6NIW - chains A and B; structure by X-ray diffraction, 1.55 A resolution.

== Chain A (and B) ==
Protein: Protease-sensitive outer capsid protein
From: Human rotavirus A
Notes: fragment: VP8* domain, residues 48-206; chain B of this document is another copy of the same molecule, construct and numbering; everything in this record applies to it too
UniProtKB: D2DXN5 (D2DXN5_9REOV); residues 1-159 here correspond to UniProt positions 48-206 (UniProt number = residue number + 47)
Sequence (159 residues; each row starts with the number of its first residue):
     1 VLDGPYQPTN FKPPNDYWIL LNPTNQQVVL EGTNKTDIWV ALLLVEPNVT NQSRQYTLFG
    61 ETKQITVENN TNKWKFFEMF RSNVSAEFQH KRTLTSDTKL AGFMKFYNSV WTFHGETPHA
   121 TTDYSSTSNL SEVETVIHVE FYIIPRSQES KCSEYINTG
Not modelled in the structure: 1 (chain B: fully traced)

== How chain A and chain B interact ==
Pairs across the interface - 14 pairs, chain A then chain B:
  Thr-66(A) / Gln-89(B)
  Glu-68(A) / Lys-91(B)  salt bridge
  Glu-68(A) / Tyr-124(B)
  Asn-70(A) / Asp-123(B)  hydrogen bond
  Asn-70(A) / Tyr-124(B)  hydrogen bond (side chain-backbone)
  Ser-82(A) / Asn-51(B)
  His-90(A) / His-90(B)  hydrogen bond (backbone-side chain)
  His-90(A) / Lys-91(B)
  Lys-91(A) / Glu-68(B)  salt bridge
  Lys-91(A) / His-90(B)
  His-119(A) / His-119(B)
  Asp-123(A) / Asn-70(B)  hydrogen bond
  Tyr-124(A) / Glu-68(B)
  Tyr-124(A) / Asn-70(B)  hydrogen bond (backbone-side chain)
Other interface residues (no listed pair), chain A (17 interface residues in all): Asn-51, Thr-71, Lys-75, Phe-80, Gln-89, Arg-92, Glu-116, Thr-121
Other interface residues (no listed pair), chain B (18 interface residues in all): Thr-66, Thr-71, Phe-80, Ser-82, Arg-92, His-114, Glu-116, Thr-121, Ser-125

== Summary ==
Chain A and chain B form an interface of 17 and 18 residues respectively; the contacts include 5 hydrogen
bonds and 2 salt bridges. Polar pairs include Glu-68(A)/Lys-91(B), Asn-70(A)/Asp-123(B) and
Asn-70(A)/Tyr-124(B).
Both chains are Protease-sensitive outer capsid protein (Human rotavirus A). Entry 6NIW (Crystal structure of
P[6] rotavirus) was determined by X-ray diffraction, deposited together with 6OAI.
